PDB entry 8TQW | electron microscopy, 8.20 A resolution (very low resolution: no residue pairs are listed; an interface is given only as per-side residue counts) | chains Q and V of the 29 polymer chains in the assembly

== Chain Q ==
Name: Mediator of RNA polymerase II transcription subunit 17
Organism: Homo sapiens
Reference sequence: Q9NVC6 (MED17_HUMAN); residues 1-651 here = UniProt positions 1-651
Sequence (651 residues; each row starts with the number of its first residue):
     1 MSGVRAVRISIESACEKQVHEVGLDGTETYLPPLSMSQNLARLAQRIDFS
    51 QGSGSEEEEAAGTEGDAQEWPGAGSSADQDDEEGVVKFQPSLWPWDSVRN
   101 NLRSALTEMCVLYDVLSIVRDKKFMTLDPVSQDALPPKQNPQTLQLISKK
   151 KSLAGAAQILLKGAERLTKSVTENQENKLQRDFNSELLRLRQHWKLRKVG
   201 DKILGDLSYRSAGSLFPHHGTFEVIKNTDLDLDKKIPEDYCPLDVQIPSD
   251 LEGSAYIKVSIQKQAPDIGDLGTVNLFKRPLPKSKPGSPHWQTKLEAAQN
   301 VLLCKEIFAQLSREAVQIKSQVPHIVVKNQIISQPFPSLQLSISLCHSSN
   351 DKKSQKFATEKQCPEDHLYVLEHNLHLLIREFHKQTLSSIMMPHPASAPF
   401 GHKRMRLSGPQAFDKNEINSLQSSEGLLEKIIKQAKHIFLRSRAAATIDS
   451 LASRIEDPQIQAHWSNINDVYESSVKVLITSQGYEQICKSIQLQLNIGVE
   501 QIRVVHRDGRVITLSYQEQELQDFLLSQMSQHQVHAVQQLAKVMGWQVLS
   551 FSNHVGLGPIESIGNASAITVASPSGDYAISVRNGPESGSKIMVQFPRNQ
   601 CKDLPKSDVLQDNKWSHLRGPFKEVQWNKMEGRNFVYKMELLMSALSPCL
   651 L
Unresolved in the structure: 48-91, 173-181, 228-241, 266-288, 351-365

== Chain V ==
Name: Mediator of RNA polymerase II transcription subunit 22
Organism: Homo sapiens
Reference sequence: Q15528 (MED22_HUMAN); residue numbers follow UniProt; this construct covers 1-200
Sequence (200 residues; row label = number of the first residue in the row):
     1 MAQQRALPQSKETLLQSYNKRLKDDIKSIMDNFTEIIKTAKIEDETQVSR
    51 ATQGEQDNYEMHVRAANIVRAGESLMKLVSDLKQFLILNDFPSVNEAIDQ
   101 RNQQLRTLQEECDRKLITLRDEISIDLYELEEEYYSSSSSLCEANDLPLC
   151 EAYGRLDLDTDSADGLSAPLLASPEPSAGPLQVAAPAHSHAGGPGPTEHA
Unresolved in the structure: 1-9, 140-200

== Interface between chain Q and chain V ==
At this resolution (8 A) residue pairs are not listed: 32 residues of chain Q and 29 of chain V lie at the interface.

== Summary ==
Chain Q and chain V form an interface of 32 and 29 residues respectively.
Chain Q is Mediator of RNA polymerase II transcription subunit 17 and chain V is Mediator of RNA polymerase II
transcription subunit 22, both from Homo sapiens; the structure, Structure of human transcriptional Mediator
complex, was determined by electron microscopy (same publication as 8TQ2, 8TQC and 8TRH).
